9CZH - chains E and H of the 8 polymer chains in the assembly; structure by electron microscopy, 2.90 A resolution.

Chain E (and H):
Name: Large-conductance Ca2+-activated K+ channel beta2 subunit, Calcium-activated potassium channel subunit beta-4
Organism: Homo sapiens
Notes: fragment: N-terminal 45 residues of kcnmb2 ligated to kcnmb4 (devoid of N terminal first 15 residues); chain H of this document is another copy of the same molecule, construct and numbering; everything in this record applies to it too
Reference sequence: chimeric construct of B5BNX0, Q86W47: residues 2-44 from B5BNX0 (B5BNX0_HUMAN) positions 2-44 (same numbers); residues 45-240 from Q86W47 positions 15-210 (UniProt number = residue number - 30)
Chain sequence (239 residues; each row starts with the number of its first residue):
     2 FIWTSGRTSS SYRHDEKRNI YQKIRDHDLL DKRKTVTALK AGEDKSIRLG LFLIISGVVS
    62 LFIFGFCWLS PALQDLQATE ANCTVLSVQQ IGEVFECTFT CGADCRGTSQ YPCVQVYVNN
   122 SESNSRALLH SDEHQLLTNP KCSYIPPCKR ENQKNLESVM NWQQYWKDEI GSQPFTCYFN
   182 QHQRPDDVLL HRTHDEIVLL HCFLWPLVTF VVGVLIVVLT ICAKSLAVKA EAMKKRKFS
Unresolved in the structure: 2-38, 236-240
Disulfide bonds: C84-C178, C98-C149, C102-C106, C114-C143

How chain E and chain H interact:
Pairs across the interface (14; chain E residue first):
  C102(E) - R185(H)  hydrogen bond (backbone-side chain)
  G103(E) - R185(H)  hydrogen bond (backbone-side chain)
  A104(E) - R185(H)  hydrogen bond (backbone-side chain)
  C106(E) - P141(H)  hydrophobic
  R107(E) - L138(H)  hydrogen bond (side chain-backbone)
  G108(E) - P141(H)
  T109(E) - K142(H)  hydrogen bond (backbone-side chain)
  S110(E) - K142(H)  hydrogen bond
  R151(E) - Q116(H)
  R151(E) - L129(H)
  R151(E) - P141(H)  hydrogen bond (side chain-backbone)
  R151(E) - K142(H)  hydrogen bond (side chain-backbone)
  R151(E) - D187(H)
  N153(E) - K142(H)  hydrogen bond
Also at the interface, not in a pair above, chain E (13 interface residues in all): F100, Q111, E152
Also at the interface, not in a pair above, chain H (15 interface residues in all): Q75, E94, Y118, H131, L137, C143, Q184, D188

Overview:
13 residues of chain E and 15 residues of chain H are in contact; the contacts include 9 hydrogen bonds. Among
the polar pairs are C102(E)-R185(H), G103(E)-R185(H) and A104(E)-R185(H).
Chain E and chain H are both Large-conductance Ca2+-activated K+ channel beta2 subunit, Calcium-activated
potassium channel subunit beta-4 (Homo sapiens); the structure, Ca2+ bound intermediate state of hSlo1 +
beta2N-beta4 channel in detergent, was determined by electron microscopy, deposited together with 9CZJ, 9CZK,
9CZM, 9CZO, 9CZQ, 9D18 and 9D19.
